Entry 6RES (electron microscopy, 4.30 A resolution (low resolution: residue-level contacts below are approximate; hydrogen-bond / salt-bridge calls are withheld)); this record covers chains R and S of the 31 polymer chains in the assembly.

[Chain R]
Protein: Mitochondrial ATP synthase subunit delta
From: Polytomella sp. Pringsheim 198.80
UniProt: D7P7X6 (D7P7X6_9CHLO); residue numbers follow UniProt; this construct covers 1-199
Amino-acid sequence (199 residues; numbered 1 to 199; the number before each row is that of its first residue):
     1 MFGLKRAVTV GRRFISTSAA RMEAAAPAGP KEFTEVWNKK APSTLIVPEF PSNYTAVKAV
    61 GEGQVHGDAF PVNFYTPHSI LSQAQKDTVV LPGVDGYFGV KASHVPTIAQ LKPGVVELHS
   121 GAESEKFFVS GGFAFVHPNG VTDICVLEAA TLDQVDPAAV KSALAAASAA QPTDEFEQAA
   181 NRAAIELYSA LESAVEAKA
Unresolved in the structure: 1-22

[Chain S]
Protein: ATP synthase gamma chain, mitochondrial
From: Polytomella sp. Pringsheim 198.80
UniProt: Q4LDE7 (Q4LDE7_9CHLO); residues 1-317 here = UniProt positions 1-317
Amino-acid sequence (317 residues; each row starts with the number of its first residue):
     1 MALRKAVLSL GLSQGVAAEA VLGSGMFNAV QHESVRYASN QAVKQRIRAI KNIGKITKAM
    61 KMVAASKMKN AQIAVEQSRG LVDPFVRLFG DFPAVNSNKS VVVAVTSDKG LCGGLNSNIT
   121 KYTRATLATT ESEGKDVVVV SIGDKGRSQL TRIESQRYQL AIADTYKVRV TFGQASLIVE
   181 ELIKHNPQSY QILFNKFRSA ISFKPTVATI LSPDLLEKQL EDVTGNSLDA YDIEASHERS
   241 DVLRDLTEFH LGVTLYNAML ENNCSEHASR MSAMENSTKS AGEMLGKLTL DYNRKRQATI
   301 TTELIEIIAG ASALMDE
Unresolved in the structure: 1-38, 316-317

[Interface between chain R and chain S]
Pairs across the interface (87; chain R residue first):
  Glu-23(R) with Asp-222(S)
  Ala-24(R) with Leu-220(S); Asp-222(S)
  Ala-26(R) with Asn-96(S); Leu-220(S)
  Ala-28(R) with Phe-92(S); Ala-94(S); Val-95(S)
  Gly-29(R) with Asp-91(S); Pro-93(S)
  Pro-30(R) with Asp-91(S)
  Glu-32(R) with Ala-94(S)
  Phe-33(R) with Ala-94(S); Thr-126(S); Thr-129(S)
  Val-36(R) with Thr-129(S)
  Trp-37(R) with Ala-125(S); Thr-126(S); Thr-129(S)
  Lys-40(R) with Ala-128(S)
  Ala-41(R) with Ala-125(S)
  Leu-45(R) with Lys-121(S); Tyr-122(S); Ala-125(S)
  Pro-48(R) with Pro-205(S); Val-207(S)
  Glu-49(R) with Lys-204(S); Pro-205(S); Thr-206(S); Val-207(S)
  Phe-50(R) with Asp-91(S); Pro-93(S); Thr-206(S); Val-207(S)
  Pro-51(R) with Asp-91(S); Thr-206(S); Val-207(S); Ala-208(S)
  Ser-52(R) with Asp-91(S)
  Tyr-54(R) with Lys-196(S); Arg-198(S); Thr-206(S)
  Thr-55(R) with Asp-83(S); Val-86(S)
  Val-57(R) with Arg-87(S)
  Asn-73(R) with Arg-87(S)
  Tyr-75(R) with Gly-80(S); Leu-81(S); Pro-84(S)
  Pro-77(R) with Leu-81(S); Phe-172(S); Tyr-256(S)
  His-78(R) with Gln-77(S)
  Ser-79(R) with Gln-77(S)
  Ile-80(R) with Gln-77(S); Gly-80(S)
  Val-94(R) with Ser-236(S)
  Asp-95(R) with Glu-234(S); Ala-235(S)
  Phe-98(R) with Glu-234(S)
  Pro-106(R) with Ala-230(S); Tyr-231(S); Asp-232(S)
  Thr-107(R) with Tyr-231(S); Asp-232(S)
  Ile-108(R) with Leu-228(S); Tyr-231(S); Asp-232(S); Ile-233(S); Glu-234(S); Leu-246(S)
  Ala-109(R) with Glu-234(S)
  Gln-110(R) with Val-242(S)
  Phe-133(R) with Asp-245(S); Leu-246(S)
  Phe-135(R) with Pro-84(S); Phe-85(S); Leu-88(S); Leu-246(S)
  Val-136(R) with Tyr-231(S)
  His-137(R) with Arg-87(S); Tyr-231(S)
  Pro-138(R) with Tyr-231(S)
  Asp-143(R) with Pro-84(S); Arg-87(S)
  Cys-145(R) with Pro-84(S)
  Leu-147(R) with Phe-249(S)
Other interface residues (no listed pair), chain R (49 interface residues in all): Ile-46, Lys-58, Thr-76, Gly-93, Gly-96, Val-141
Other interface residues (no listed pair), chain S (49 interface residues in all): Glu-76, Ser-78, Thr-130, Glu-131, Val-223

[Summary]
The chain R/chain S interface involves 49 residues from each chain.
Chain R is Mitochondrial ATP synthase subunit delta and chain S is ATP synthase gamma chain, mitochondrial,
both from Polytomella sp. Pringsheim 198.80; the structure, Cryo-EM structure of Polytomella F-ATP synthase,
Rotary substate 3C, composite map, was determined by electron microscopy (same publication as 6RD4, 6RD5,
6RD6, 6RD7, 6RD8, 6RD9 and 46 further entries).
